PDB entry 7SAX | electron microscopy, 3.00 A resolution | chains B and G of the 7 polymer chains in the assembly

[Chain B]
Protein: GldM
Organism: Sphingobacterium wenxiniae
Notes: fragment: C-terminal TEV cleavage site and TwinStrep Tag
Reference sequence: A0A1I6R6I5 (A0A1I6R6I5_9SPHI); residue numbers follow UniProt; this construct covers 1-224
Amino-acid sequence (263 residues; row label = number of the first residue in the row):
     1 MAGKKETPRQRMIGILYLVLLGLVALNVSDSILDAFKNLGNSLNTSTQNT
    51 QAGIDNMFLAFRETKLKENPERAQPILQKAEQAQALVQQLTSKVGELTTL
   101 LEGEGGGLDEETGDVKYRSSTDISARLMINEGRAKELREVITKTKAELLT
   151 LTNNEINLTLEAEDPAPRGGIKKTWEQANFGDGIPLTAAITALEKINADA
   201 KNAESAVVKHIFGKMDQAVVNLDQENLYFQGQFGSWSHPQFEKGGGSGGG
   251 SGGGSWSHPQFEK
Not modelled in the structure: 1-4, 216-263
Differences from the reference sequence: expression tag (225-263)

[Chain G]
Protein: GldL
Organism: Sphingobacterium wenxiniae
Reference sequence: A0A1I6R6J4 (A0A1I6R6J4_9SPHI); numbering as in UniProt (aligned over 1-212)
Amino-acid sequence (212 residues; each row starts with the number of its first residue):
     1 MAKKTKFKFGINTLINWGATVVIIGLMFKILHLKGGEWMIGVGLAVEALL
    51 FFIMGFMQAEQEPDWTRVYPELDEDYNGELPTRSVRAVAQPVATGNTAAL
   101 DKLLQDAKIDENLIGNLGDGLRTFSDKVASISKVADTAVATNQFADKLNA
   151 ASTGAAQLSNAFERAASDLQTFNESAADMQQFKEQVSTFNKNLSSLNAIY
   201 GNMLSAMNTNRS
Not modelled in the structure: 1-8, 59-212

[Chain B / chain G interface]
Contacting residue pairs (10; chain B residue first):
  Arg11(B) with Asn12(G), hydrogen bond; Met54(G), hydrogen bond
  Ile15(B) with Ile15(G), hydrophobic
  Leu18(B) with Ile23(G), hydrophobic; Leu26(G)
  Val19(B) with Val22(G), hydrophobic; Leu26(G), hydrophobic
  Gly22(B) with Leu26(G)
  Leu26(B) with Lys29(G); Ile30(G), hydrophobic
Also at the interface, not in a pair above, chain B (8 interface residues in all): Met12, Ala25
Also at the interface, not in a pair above, chain G (12 interface residues in all): Ala19, Leu44, Glu47, Phe51

[Overview]
8 residues of chain B face 12 of chain G across their interface; the contacts include 2 hydrogen bonds. Polar
contacts include Arg11(B)-Asn12(G) and Arg11(B)-Met54(G).
Chain B is GldM and chain G is GldL, both from Sphingobacterium wenxiniae; the structure, Structure of GldLM,
the proton-powered motor that drives Type IX protein secretion and gliding motility in ..., was determined by
electron microscopy, deposited together with 7SAT, 7SAU, 7SAZ and 7SB2.
